Entry 9D59 (electron microscopy, 2.43 A resolution); this record covers chains A and B of the 4 polymer chains in the assembly.

# Chain A (and B)
Molecule: Multi-ubiquitin domain-containing protein
Source organism: Citrobacter sp. RHBSTW-00271
Notes: chain B of this document is another copy of the same molecule, construct and numbering; everything in this record applies to it too
Sequence (247 residues; row label = number of the first residue in the row; numbers below 1 keep their minus sign (Met-17 is residue -17)):
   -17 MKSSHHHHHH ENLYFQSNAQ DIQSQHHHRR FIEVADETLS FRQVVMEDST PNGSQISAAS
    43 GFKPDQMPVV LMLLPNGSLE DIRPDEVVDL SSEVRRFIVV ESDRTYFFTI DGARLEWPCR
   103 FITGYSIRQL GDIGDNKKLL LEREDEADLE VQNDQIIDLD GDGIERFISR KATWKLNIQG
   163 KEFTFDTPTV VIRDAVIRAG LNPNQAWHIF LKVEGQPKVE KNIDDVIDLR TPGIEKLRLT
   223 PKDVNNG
Disordered / not traced: -17 to 11, 158-229
Metal / ion sites: Ca2+ site 1: Asp30, Thr32 (shared with 2 residues of chain C); Ca2+ site 2: Glu62, Asp63, Glu68 (shared with Glu62(B) of chain B); Ca2+ site 3: Glu62 (shared with Glu62(B), Asp63(B), Glu68(B) of chain B); Ca2+ site 4: Asp85 (shared with Leu141(B), Gly143(B), Gly145(B), Glu147(B) of chain B); Ca2+ site 5: Arg125, Asp130; Ca2+ site 6: Leu141, Gly143, Gly145, Glu147 (shared with Asp85(B) of chain B)
From the paper describing this entry:
  - Ca2+ coordination: Asp30, Thr32, Glu62, Glu68, Asp85, Asp130, Glu147
  - mutagenesis - E62A/E68A/D85A/E147A: abolished binding to Ca2+

# How chain A and chain B interact
Pairs across the interface (57; chain A residue first):
  Asp47(A) - Arg148(B)  salt bridge
  Met49(A) - Thr91(B)
  Met49(A) - Arg96(B)
  Met49(A) - Ile146(B)
  Val51(A) - Phe89(B)  hydrophobic
  Leu56(A) - Arg65(B)
  Ser60(A) - Arg65(B)
  Ser60(A) - Asp67(B)  hydrogen bond
  Leu61(A) - Arg65(B)
  Glu62(A) - Glu62(B)
  Glu62(A) - Arg65(B)  salt bridge
  Glu62(A) - Glu68(B)
  Asp63(A) - Phe89(B)
  Asp63(A) - Arg96(B)  salt bridge
  Arg65(A) - Leu56(B)
  Arg65(A) - Ser60(B)
  Arg65(A) - Leu61(B)
  Arg65(A) - Glu62(B)  salt bridge
  Arg65(A) - Arg96(B)
  Pro66(A) - Arg96(B)
  Asp67(A) - Asn58(B)
  Asp67(A) - Ser60(B)  hydrogen bond
  Glu68(A) - Glu62(B)
  Asp85(A) - Tyr88(B)
  Asp85(A) - Phe89(B)  hydrogen bond (backbone-backbone)
  Asp85(A) - Leu141(B)
  Asp85(A) - Gly143(B)
  Asp85(A) - Gly145(B)
  Asp85(A) - Ile146(B)
  Arg86(A) - Thr87(B)
  Arg86(A) - Tyr88(B)
  Arg86(A) - Phe89(B)
  Arg86(A) - Asp142(B)  salt bridge
  Arg86(A) - Gly143(B)
  Thr87(A) - Arg86(B)
  Thr87(A) - Thr87(B)  hydrogen bond
  Thr87(A) - Phe89(B)
  Tyr88(A) - Asp85(B)
  Tyr88(A) - Arg86(B)
  Phe89(A) - Val51(B)  hydrophobic
  Phe89(A) - Asp63(B)
  Phe89(A) - Asp85(B)  hydrogen bond (backbone-backbone)
  Phe89(A) - Arg86(B)
  Phe89(A) - Thr87(B)
  Thr91(A) - Met49(B)
  Arg96(A) - Met49(B)
  Arg96(A) - Asp63(B)  salt bridge
  Arg96(A) - Arg65(B)
  Arg96(A) - Pro66(B)
  Leu141(A) - Asp85(B)
  Asp142(A) - Arg86(B)  salt bridge
  Gly143(A) - Asp85(B)
  Gly143(A) - Arg86(B)
  Gly145(A) - Asp85(B)
  Ile146(A) - Met49(B)
  Ile146(A) - Asp85(B)
  Arg148(A) - Asp47(B)  salt bridge
Other interface residues (no listed pair), chain A (33 interface residues in all): Gln48, Pro50, Asn58, Ile64, Ser84, Gly94, Glu98, Asp144
Other interface residues (no listed pair), chain B (32 interface residues in all): Gln48, Pro50, Ile64, Ser84, Gly94, Asp144

# In short
The interface between chain A and chain B involves 33 residues on one side and 32 on the other, with 5
hydrogen bonds and 8 salt bridges. Polar pairs include Asp47(A)-Arg148(B), Glu62(A)-Arg65(B) and
Asp63(A)-Arg96(B). From the paper: E62A/E68A/D85A/E147A of chain A abolish binding to Ca2+; Ca2+ coordination
by Asp30(A), Thr32(A) and Glu62(A) among others.
Both chains are Multi-ubiquitin domain-containing protein (Citrobacter sp. RHBSTW-00271). Entry 9D59
(Structure of Citrobacter multi-ubiquitin protein filament) was determined by electron microscopy (same
publication as 8U38, 9CD2, 9D5A and 9D5B).
